Entry 2QZD (electron microscopy, 14.00 A resolution (very low resolution: no residue pairs are listed; an interface is given only as per-side residue counts)); this record covers chain A.

[Chain A]
Name: Complement decay-accelerating factor
From: Homo sapiens
Notes: fragment: SCR4 domain
Reference sequence: P08174 (DAF_HUMAN); residues 1190-1253 here correspond to UniProt positions 222-285 (UniProt number = residue number - 968)
Sequence (65 residues; row label = number of the first residue in the row):
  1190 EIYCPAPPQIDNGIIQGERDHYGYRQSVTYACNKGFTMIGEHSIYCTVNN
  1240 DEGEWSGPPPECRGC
Disulfides: Cys1193-Cys1235, Cys1221-Cys1251
Construct notes: insertion (1254)

[Summary]
Chain A is Complement decay-accelerating factor (Homo sapiens); the structure, Fitted structure of SCR4 of DAF
into cryoEM density, was determined by electron microscopy, deposited together with 2QZF and 2QZH.
